PDB entry 3CC7 | X-ray diffraction, 2.70 A resolution | chains Y and 0 of the 31 polymer chains in the assembly

[Chain Y]
Protein: 50S ribosomal protein L32e
Source organism: Haloarcula marismortui
UniProt: P12736 (RL32_HALMA); residues 0-240 here correspond to UniProt positions 1-241 (UniProt number = residue number + 1)
Sequence (241 residues; each row starts with the number of its first residue; numbering starts at 0):
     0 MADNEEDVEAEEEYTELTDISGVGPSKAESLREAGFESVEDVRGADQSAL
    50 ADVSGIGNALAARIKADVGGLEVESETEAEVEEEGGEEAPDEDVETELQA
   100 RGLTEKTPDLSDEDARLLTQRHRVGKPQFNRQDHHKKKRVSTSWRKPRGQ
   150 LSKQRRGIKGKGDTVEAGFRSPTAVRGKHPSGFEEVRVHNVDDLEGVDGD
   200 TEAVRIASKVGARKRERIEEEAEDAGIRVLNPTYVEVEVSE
Disordered / not traced: 0-94, 237-240
Bound ions: Mg2+: His-133, Lys-136, Val-139

[Chain 0]
Molecule: 23S ribosomal RNA
Source organism: Haloarcula marismortui
Notes: engineered mutation(s): G2099A, C2487U
Sequence (2923 nucleotides; row label = number of the first residue in the row):
     1 GUUGGCUACUAUGCCAGCUGGUGGAUUGCUCGGCUCAGGCGCUGAUGAAG
    51 GACGUGCCAAGCUGCGAUAAGCUGUGGGGAGCCGCACGGAGGCGAAGAAC
   101 CACAGAUUUCCGAAUGAGAAUCUCUCUAACAAUUGCUUCGCGCAAUGAGG
   151 AACCCCGAGAACUGAAACAUCUCAGUAUCGGGAGGAACAGAAAACGCAAC
   201 GUGAUGUCGUUAGUAACCGCGAGUGAACGCGAUACAGCCCAAACCGAAGC
   251 CCUCACGGGCAAUGUGGUGUCAGGGCUACCUCUCAUCAGCCGACCGUCUU
   301 CACGAAGUCUCUUGGAAUAGAGCGUGAUACAGGGUGACAACCCCGUACUG
   351 AAGACCAGUACGCUGUGCGGUAGUGCCAGAGUAGCGGGGGUUGGAUAUCC
   401 CUCGCGAAUAACGCAGGCAUCGACUGCGAAGGCUAAACACAACCUGAGAC
   451 CGAUAGUGAACAAGUAGUGUGAACGAACGCUGCAAAGUACCCUCAGAAGG
   501 GAGGCGAAAUAGAGCAUGAAAUCAGUUGGCGAUCGAGCGACAGGGCAUAC
   551 AAGGUCCCUUGACGAAUGACCGAGACGCGAGUCUCCAGUAAGACUCACGG
   601 GAAGCCGAUGUUCUGUCGUACGUUUUGAAAAACGAGCCAGGGAGUGUGUC
   651 UGUAUGGCAAGUCUAACCGGAGUAUCCGGGGAGGCACAGGGAAACCGACA
   701 UGGCCGCAGGGCUUUGCCCGAGGGCCGCCGUCUUCAAGGGCGGGGAGCCA
   751 UGUGGACACGACCCGAAUCCGGACGAUCUACGCAUGGACAAGAUGAAGCG
   801 UGCCGAAAGGCACGUGGAAGUCUGUUAGAGUUGGUGUCCUACAAUACCCU
   851 CUCGUGAUCUAUGUGUAGGGGUGAAAGGCCCAUCGAGUCCGGCAACAGCU
   901 GGUUCCAAUCGAAACAUGUCGAAGCAUGACCUCCGCCGAGGUAGUCUGUG
   951 AGGUAGAGCGACCGAUUGGUGUGUCCGCCUCCGAGAGGAGUCGGCACACC
  1001 UGUCAAACUCCAAACUUACAGACGCUGUUUGACGCGGGGAUUCCGGUGCG
  1051 CGGGGUAAGCCUGUGUACCAGGAGGGGAACAACCCAGAGAUAGGUUAAGG
  1101 UCCCCAAGUGUGGAUUAAGUGUAAUCCUCUGAAGGUGGUCUCGAGCCCUA
  1151 GACAGCCGGGAGGUGAGCUUAGAAGCAGCUACCCUCUAAGAAAAGCGUAA
  1201 CAGCUUACCGGCCGAGGUUUGAGGCGCCCAAAAUGAUCGGGACUCAAAUC
  1251 CACCACCGAGACCUGUCCGUACCACUCAUACUGGUAAUCGAGUAGAUUGG
  1301 CGCUCUAAUUGGAUGGAAGCAGGGGCGAGAGCUCCUGUGGACCGAUUAGU
  1351 GACGAAAAUCCUGGCCAUAGUAGCAGCGAUAGUCGGGUGAGAACCCCGAC
  1401 GGCCUAAUGGAUAAGGGUUCCUCAGCACUGCUGAUCAGCUGAGGGUUAGC
  1451 CGGUCCUAAGUCUCACCGCAACUCGACUGAGACGAAAUGGGAAACAGGUU
  1501 AAUAUUCCUGUGCCAUCAUGCAGUGAAAGUUGACGCCCUGGGGUCGAUCA
  1551 CGCCGGGCAUUCGCCCGGUCGAACCGUCCAACUCCGUGGAAGCCGUAAUG
  1601 GCAGGAAGCGGACGAACGGCGGCAUAGGGAAACGUGAUUCAACCUGGGGC
  1651 CCAUGAAAAGACGAGCAUGAUGUCCGUACCGAGAACCGACACAGGUGUCC
  1701 AUGGCGGCGAAAGCCAAGGCCUGUCGGGAGCAACCAACGUUAGGGAAUUC
  1751 GGCAAGUUAGUCCCGUACCUUCGGAAGAAGGGAUGCCUGCUCCGGAACGG
  1801 AGCAGGUCGCAGUGACUCGGAAGCUCGGACUGUCUAGUAACAACAUAGGU
  1851 GACCGCAAAUCCGCAAGGACUCGUACGGUCACUGAAUCCUGCCCAGUGCA
  1901 GGUAUCUGAACACCUCGUACAAGAGGACGAAGGACCUGUCAACGGCGGGG
  1951 GUAACUAUGACCCUCUUAAGGUAGCGUAGUACCUUGCCGCAUCAGUAGCG
  2001 GCUUGCAUGAAUGGAUUAACCAGAGCUUCACUGUCCCAACGUUGGGCCCG
  2051 GUGAACUGUACAUUCCAGUGCGGAGUCUGGAGACACCCAGGGGGAAGCAA
  2101 AGACCCUAUGGAGCUUUACUGCAGGCUGUCGCUGAGACGUGGUCGCCGAU
  2151 GUGCAGCAUAGGUAGGAGUCGUUACAGAGGUACCCGCGCUAGCGGGCCAC
  2201 CCAGACAACAGUGAAAUACUACCCGUCGGUGACUGCGACUCUCACUCCGG
  2251 GAGGAGGACACCGAUAGCCGGGCAGUUUGACUGGGGCGGUACGCGCUCGA
  2301 AAAGAUAUCGAGCGCGCCCUAUGGUCAUCUCAGCCGGGACAGAGACCCGG
  2351 CGAAGAGUGCAAGAGCAAAAGAUGACUUGACAGUGUUCUUCCCAACGAGG
  2401 AACGCUGACGCGAAAGCGUGGUCUAGCGAACCAAUUAGCCUGCUUGAUGC
  2451 GGGCAAUUGAUGACAGAAAAGCUACCCUAGGGAUAAUAGAGUCGUCACUC
  2501 GCAAGAGCACAUAUCGACCGAGUGGCUUGCUACCUCGAUGUCGGUUCCCU
  2551 CCAUCCUGCCCGUGCAGAAGCGGGCAAGGGUGAGGUUGUUCGCCUAUUAA
  2601 AGGAGGUCGUGAGCUGGGUUUAGACCGUCGUGAGACAGGUCGGCUGCUAU
  2651 CUACUGGGUGUGUAAUGGUGUCUGACAAGAACGACCGUAUAGUACGAGAG
  2701 GAACUACGGUUGGUGGCCACUGGUGUACCGGUUGUUCGAGAGAGCACGUG
  2751 CCGGGUAGCCACGCCACACGGGGUAAGAGCUGAACGCAUCUAAGCUCGAA
  2801 ACCCACUUGGAAAAGAGACACCGCCGAGGUCCCGCGUACAAGACGCGGUC
  2851 GAUAGACUCGGGGUGUGCGCGUCGAGGUAACGAGACGUUAAGCCCACGAG
  2901 CACUAACAGACCAAAGCCAUCAU
Disordered / not traced: 1-9, 126-127, 715, 971-998, 1560, 1952-1963, 2137-2236, 2339-2343, 2665-2666, 2915-2923
Modified positions: 1MA (6-hydro-1-methyladenosine-5'-monophosphate) at position 628, OMU (o2'-methyluridine 5'-monophosphate) at position 2587, OMG (o2'-methylguanosine-5'-monophosphate) at position 2588, UR3 (3-methyluridine-5'-monophoshate) at position 2619, PSU (pseudouridine-5'-monophosphate) at position 2621
Bound ions: Mg2+ site 1 near G28 (its only coordinating residue here); Na+ site 1: C40, G41, C443; Na+ site 2: G56, A59, G61; Sr2+ site 1: C85, A86 (shared with 1 residue of chain T); Na+ site 3 near U108 (its only coordinating residue here); Mg2+ site 2 near U115 (its only coordinating residue here); Na+ site 4: C130, U146; Na+ site 5: C141, G142; Sr2+ site 2: G147, A183 (shared with 1 residue of chain M); Mg2+ site 3: C162, U2276; K+ site 1: C162, U163, U172; Mg2+ site 4: A165, A167, C168; 59 more Na+ sites not listed; 69 more Mg2+ sites not listed; 58 more Sr2+ sites not listed; 1 more K+ sites not listed

[Interface between chain Y and chain 0]
Contacting residue pairs (169):
  Glu-112(Y) with C1267(0), phosphate contact
  Arg-115(Y) with U1266(0), hydrogen bond to the sugar
  Leu-116(Y) with C1267(0), sugar contact
  Thr-118(Y) with U595(0), phosphate contact
  Gln-119(Y) with U1266(0), hydrogen bond to the sugar; C1267(0), sugar contact
  Arg-120(Y) with C1326(0), phosphate contact; G1327(0), salt bridge to the phosphate
  His-121(Y) with U555(0), phosphate contact; C556(0), salt bridge to the phosphate
  Arg-122(Y) with C594(0), hydrogen bond to the phosphate; U595(0), salt bridge to the phosphate
  Val-123(Y) with U1091(0), sugar contact
  Lys-125(Y) with G1327(0), hydrogen bond to the base; A1328(0), sugar contact; G1329(0), salt bridge to the phosphate
  Pro-126(Y) with C541(0), phosphate contact
  Gln-127(Y) with A540(0), hydrogen bond to the phosphate; C541(0), hydrogen bond to the phosphate
  Phe-128(Y) with A1328(0), sugar contact; G1329(0), sugar contact
  Arg-130(Y) with A1356(0), salt bridge to the phosphate
  Gln-131(Y) with C621(0), phosphate contact; G622(0), hydrogen bond to the phosphate
  Asp-132(Y) with A620(0), hydrogen bond to the sugar; C621(0), sugar contact; A1356(0), base contact
  His-134(Y) with C538(0), salt bridge to the phosphate; G539(0), hydrogen bond to the phosphate
  Lys-135(Y) with G537(0), hydrogen bond to the sugar; C538(0), phosphate contact; A620(0), hydrogen bond to the sugar
  Lys-136(Y) with C637(0), salt bridge to the phosphate; C638(0), phosphate contact; A1356(0), base contact; U2059(0), hydrogen bond to the sugar
  Lys-137(Y) with A521(0), salt bridge to the phosphate; U522(0), salt bridge to the phosphate; C638(0), phosphate contact
  Arg-138(Y) with C637(0), salt bridge to the phosphate; C638(0), salt bridge to the phosphate; A639(0), phosphate contact; A1356(0), hydrogen bond to the base
  Val-139(Y) with A1356(0), base contact
  Ser-142(Y) with A1330(0), sugar contact; G1331(0), hydrogen bond to the phosphate
  Trp-143(Y) with C906(0), hydrogen bond to the phosphate; A907(0), hydrogen bond to the phosphate; G1329(0), phosphate contact; A1330(0), hydrogen bond to the phosphate
  Arg-144(Y) with C905(0), salt bridge to the phosphate; C906(0), phosphate contact; A1330(0), phosphate contact; G1331(0), salt bridge to the phosphate
  Lys-145(Y) with C906(0), hydrogen bond to the phosphate; A907(0), phosphate contact
  Arg-147(Y) with C906(0), salt bridge to the phosphate
  Gly-148(Y) with G622(0), hydrogen bond to the phosphate; U623(0), phosphate contact
  Gln-149(Y) with U623(0), hydrogen bond to the phosphate; G1071(0), phosphate contact; U1293(0), hydrogen bond to the sugar; A1294(0), phosphate contact
  Leu-150(Y) with U623(0), base contact; U624(0), base contact; U625(0), base contact; 1MA_628(0), sugar contact
  Ser-151(Y) with C621(0), phosphate contact; G622(0), hydrogen bond to the phosphate
  Lys-152(Y) with C621(0), salt bridge to the phosphate; A629(0), salt bridge to the phosphate
  Arg-154(Y) with G1071(0), sugar contact; G1072(0), salt bridge to the phosphate; U1293(0), sugar contact
  Arg-155(Y) with G1072(0), phosphate contact; A1073(0), sugar contact
  Gly-156(Y) with A1073(0), hydrogen bond to the sugar
  Ile-157(Y) with A1073(0), phosphate contact; G1074(0), phosphate contact
  Lys-158(Y) with C617(0), hydrogen bond to the sugar; G618(0), sugar contact; G1074(0), hydrogen bond to the phosphate; G1075(0), salt bridge to the phosphate; G1260(0), base contact
  Gly-159(Y) with G539(0), hydrogen bond to the base; A540(0), sugar contact; C617(0), base contact
  Lys-160(Y) with G537(0), sugar contact; G618(0), sugar contact; A620(0), salt bridge to the phosphate
  Gly-161(Y) with A540(0), sugar contact
  Val-164(Y) with A907(0), sugar contact; A1328(0), sugar contact; G1329(0), sugar contact
  Glu-165(Y) with A908(0), phosphate contact; G1089(0), hydrogen bond to the sugar; A1328(0), base contact
  Ala-166(Y) with A908(0), hydrogen bond to the phosphate; C1268(0), hydrogen bond to the sugar; G1269(0), sugar contact; A1328(0), hydrogen bond to the base
  Gly-167(Y) with G1089(0), hydrogen bond to the base; A1090(0), sugar contact; C1268(0), base contact
  Phe-168(Y) with A1090(0), sugar contact; A1328(0), sugar contact
  Arg-169(Y) with C1268(0), sugar contact; G1327(0), hydrogen bond to the phosphate; A1328(0), salt bridge to the phosphate; G1329(0), base contact
  Ser-170(Y) with C1268(0), sugar contact; G1327(0), phosphate contact; A1328(0), hydrogen bond to the phosphate
  Pro-171(Y) with C1267(0), sugar contact; C1268(0), phosphate contact
  Thr-172(Y) with C1268(0), hydrogen bond to the phosphate
  Arg-175(Y) with C1268(0), hydrogen bond to the phosphate; G1269(0), salt bridge to the phosphate; G1327(0), phosphate contact; A1328(0), salt bridge to the phosphate
  Gly-176(Y) with C1326(0), sugar contact; G1327(0), hydrogen bond to the phosphate
  Lys-177(Y) with C1326(0), sugar contact
  His-178(Y) with G553(0), salt bridge to the phosphate; G554(0), salt bridge to the phosphate
  Pro-179(Y) with G553(0), sugar contact; G1325(0), sugar contact
  Ser-180(Y) with G554(0), phosphate contact
  Arg-186(Y) with U1333(0), phosphate contact; C1334(0), salt bridge to the phosphate
  His-188(Y) with G1311(0), sugar contact; G1312(0), sugar contact
  Asn-189(Y) with G1311(0), phosphate contact; G1312(0), phosphate contact
  Arg-204(Y) with A552(0), hydrogen bond to the phosphate; G553(0), salt bridge to the phosphate; G1324(0), base contact; U1333(0), sugar contact; C1334(0), hydrogen bond to the sugar
  Ile-205(Y) with C1334(0), sugar contact
  Ala-206(Y) with C1334(0), phosphate contact
  Ser-207(Y) with C1334(0), hydrogen bond to the phosphate; C1335(0), phosphate contact
  Lys-208(Y) with G1312(0), hydrogen bond to the sugar; A1313(0), sugar contact; A1317(0), phosphate contact; A1318(0), phosphate contact; C1343(0), hydrogen bond to the sugar; G1344(0), sugar contact
  Val-209(Y) with G1312(0), hydrogen bond to the sugar; A1313(0), phosphate contact
  Gly-210(Y) with A1313(0), hydrogen bond to the phosphate; U1314(0), phosphate contact; G1315(0), sugar contact; G1316(0), phosphate contact
  Ala-211(Y) with G1315(0), hydrogen bond to the phosphate; G1316(0), hydrogen bond to the phosphate
  Arg-212(Y) with G320(0), hydrogen bond to the sugar; G1315(0), hydrogen bond to the sugar
  Lys-213(Y) with G1312(0), salt bridge to the phosphate; A1313(0), salt bridge to the phosphate
  Glu-215(Y) with G1315(0), hydrogen bond to the base
  Arg-227(Y) with G554(0), salt bridge to the phosphate
  Leu-229(Y) with A552(0), sugar contact
  Asn-230(Y) with C1334(0), hydrogen bond to the phosphate; C1335(0), hydrogen bond to the phosphate
  Pro-231(Y) with A552(0), phosphate contact
  Tyr-233(Y) with A551(0), hydrogen bond to the phosphate; A552(0), hydrogen bond to the phosphate
Other interface residues (no listed pair), chain Y (79 interface residues in all): Asp-162, Val-174, Glu-184, Arg-214, Arg-216
Other interface residues (no listed pair), chain 0 (77 interface residues in all): C596, U616, G636, G1290, G1292, A2060

[Overview]
79 residues of chain Y and 77 residues of chain 0 are in contact; the contacts include 52 hydrogen bonds and
29 salt bridges. Polar pairs include Lys-125(Y)/G1327(0), Arg-138(Y)/A1356(0) and Gly-159(Y)/G539(0). G147(0)
and A183(0) coordinate Sr2+ site 2. C85(0) and A86(0) coordinate Sr2+ site 1.
Chain Y is 50S ribosomal protein L32e and chain 0 is 23S ribosomal RNA, both from Haloarcula marismortui; the
structure, Structure of Anisomycin resistant 50S Ribosomal Subunit: 23S rRNA mutation C2487U, was determined
by X-ray diffraction, deposited together with 3CC2, 3CC4, 3CCE, 3CCJ, 3CCL, 3CCM and 6 further entries.
